5UAM - chain A; structure by X-ray diffraction, 1.45 A resolution.

[Chain A]
Name: Ulvan Lyase-PL25
Source organism: Pseudoalteromonas sp. PLSV
Amino-acid sequence (473 residues; row label = number of the first residue in the row):
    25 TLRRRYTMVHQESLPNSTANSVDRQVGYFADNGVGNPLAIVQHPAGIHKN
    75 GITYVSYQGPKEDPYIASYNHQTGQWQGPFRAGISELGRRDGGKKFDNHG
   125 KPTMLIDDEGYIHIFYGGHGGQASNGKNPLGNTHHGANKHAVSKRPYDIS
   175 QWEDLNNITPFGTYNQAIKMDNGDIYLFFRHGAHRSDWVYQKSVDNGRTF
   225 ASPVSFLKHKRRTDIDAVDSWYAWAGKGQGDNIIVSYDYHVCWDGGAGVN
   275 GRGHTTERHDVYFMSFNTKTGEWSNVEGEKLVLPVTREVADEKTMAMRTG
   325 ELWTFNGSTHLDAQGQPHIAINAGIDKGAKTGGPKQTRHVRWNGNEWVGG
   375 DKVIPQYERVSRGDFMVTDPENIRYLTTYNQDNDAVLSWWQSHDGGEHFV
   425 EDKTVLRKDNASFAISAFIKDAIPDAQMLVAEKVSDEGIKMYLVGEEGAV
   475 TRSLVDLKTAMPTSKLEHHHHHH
Unresolved in the structure: 25-46, 487-497
Ion coordination: Zn2+: His208, His264, Cys266, His278

[Summary]
His208, His264, Cys266 and His278 coordinate Zn2+.
Chain A is Ulvan Lyase-PL25 (Pseudoalteromonas sp. PLSV); the structure, Structure of a new family of
Polysaccharide lyase PL25-Ulvanlyase, was determined by X-ray diffraction, deposited together with 5UAS.
